4A3D - chains D and G of the 15 polymer chains in the assembly; structure by X-ray diffraction, 3.40 A resolution.

== Chain D ==
Molecule: DNA-directed RNA polymerase II subunit RPB4
From: Saccharomyces cerevisiae
Reference sequence: P20433 (RPB4_YEAST); residue numbers follow UniProt; this construct covers 1-221
Amino-acid sequence (221 residues; row label = number of the first residue in the row):
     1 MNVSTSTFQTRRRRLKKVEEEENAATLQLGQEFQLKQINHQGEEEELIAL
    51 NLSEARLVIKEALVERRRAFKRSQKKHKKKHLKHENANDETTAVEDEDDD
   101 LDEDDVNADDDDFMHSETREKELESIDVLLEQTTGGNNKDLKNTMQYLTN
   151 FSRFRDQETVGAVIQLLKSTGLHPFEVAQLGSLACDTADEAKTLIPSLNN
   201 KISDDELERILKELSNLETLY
Unresolved in the structure: 1-2, 77-117
Swiss-Prot annotation at these positions:
  - modified residue: M1 (N-acetylmethionine), T91 (Phosphothreonine), T92 (Phosphothreonine)

== Chain G ==
Molecule: RPB7, DNA-directed RNA polymerase II subunit RPB7
From: Saccharomyces cerevisiae
Reference sequence: P34087 (RPB7_YEAST); residue numbers follow UniProt; this construct covers 1-171
Amino-acid sequence (171 residues; numbered 1 to 171; the number before each row is that of its first residue):
     1 MFFIKDLSLNITLHPSFFGPRMKQYLKTKLLEEVEGSCTGKFGYILCVLD
    51 YDNIDIQRGRILPTDGSAEFNVKYRAVVFKPFKGEVVDGTVVSCSQHGFE
   101 VQVGPMKVFVTKHLMPQDLTFNAGSNPPSYQSSEDVITIKSRIRVKIEGC
   151 ISQVSSIHAIGSIKEDYLGAI
Swiss-Prot annotation at these positions:
  - mutagenesis: V108 to H113 (Lowers nucleic-acid binding of RPB4-RPB7 by 10-fold; no effect on association with Pol II core complex; abolishes transcriptional activity of Pol II), I151 to H158 (No effect on nucleic-acid binding of RPB4-RPB7 and on association with Pol II core complex; abolishes transcriptional activity of Pol II)

== Interface between chain D and chain G ==
Pairs across the interface (104):
  V3(D) - L9(G)
  V3(D) - N10(G)
  V3(D) - E33(G)
  S4(D) - L9(G)
  T5(D) - L7(G)
  T5(D) - S8(G)
  T5(D) - V34(G)
  T5(D) - F42(G)
  T5(D) - Y74(G)
  S6(D) - L7(G)
  S6(D) - S8(G)  hydrogen bond (backbone-backbone)
  T7(D) - K5(G)
  T7(D) - D6(G)
  T7(D) - L7(G)
  T7(D) - K41(G)  hydrogen bond
  T7(D) - F42(G)
  F8(D) - K5(G)
  F8(D) - D6(G)
  N23(D) - K80(G)
  N23(D) - F82(G)
  N23(D) - K83(G)
  A24(D) - K83(G)
  A25(D) - K83(G)  hydrogen bond (backbone-backbone)
  L29(D) - F82(G)  hydrophobic
  G30(D) - F82(G)
  E32(D) - K5(G)  salt bridge
  E32(D) - K41(G)  salt bridge
  E32(D) - F42(G)
  F33(D) - F3(G)  hydrophobic
  F33(D) - K5(G)
  F33(D) - K41(G)
  F33(D) - F42(G)
  F33(D) - K80(G)
  Q37(D) - K5(G)
  I38(D) - D6(G)
  N39(D) - D6(G)
  H40(D) - D6(G)  salt bridge
  H40(D) - K73(G)  hydrogen bond
  H40(D) - R75(G)
  E45(D) - R75(G)  salt bridge
  L47(D) - F3(G)  hydrophobic
  I48(D) - F2(G)
  I48(D) - F3(G)
  I48(D) - I4(G)  hydrogen bond (backbone-backbone)
  A49(D) - M1(G)
  A49(D) - F2(G)
  L50(D) - M1(G)  hydrogen bond (backbone-backbone)
  L50(D) - F2(G)  hydrogen bond (backbone-backbone)
  L50(D) - I4(G)  hydrophobic
  V58(D) - L49(G)  hydrophobic
  V58(D) - V77(G)  hydrophobic
  I59(D) - C47(G)  hydrophobic
  A62(D) - C47(G)  hydrophobic
  A62(D) - L49(G)  hydrophobic
  E65(D) - D52(G)
  R66(D) - E35(G)  salt bridge
  R66(D) - C47(G)
  R66(D) - V48(G)  hydrogen bond (side chain-backbone)
  R66(D) - Y51(G)
  A69(D) - D52(G)
  F70(D) - Y51(G)  hydrophobic
  R72(D) - D52(G)  salt bridge
  S73(D) - R21(G)  hydrogen bond (backbone-side chain)
  S73(D) - Q24(G)
  K76(D) - R21(G)  hydrogen bond (backbone-side chain)
  N138(D) - E35(G)
  N138(D) - G36(G)
  N138(D) - L46(G)  hydrogen bond (side chain-backbone)
  D140(D) - G36(G)
  D140(D) - Y44(G)
  D140(D) - P105(G)
  L141(D) - L46(G)
  N143(D) - G104(G)
  T144(D) - F2(G)
  T144(D) - L46(G)
  T144(D) - G104(G)
  T144(D) - P105(G)
  Y147(D) - D88(G)  hydrogen bond (side chain-backbone)
  Y147(D) - V103(G)
  Y147(D) - G104(G)
  N150(D) - R142(G)  hydrogen bond (backbone-side chain)
  F151(D) - D88(G)
  F151(D) - G89(G)
  F151(D) - T90(G)
  F151(D) - R142(G)
  F175(D) - M1(G)
  F175(D) - E85(G)
  A178(D) - M1(G)
  Q179(D) - E85(G)
  Q179(D) - V86(G)  hydrogen bond (side chain-backbone)
  S182(D) - D88(G)
  L183(D) - V86(G)
  L183(D) - D88(G)
  L183(D) - R144(G)
  A184(D) - R144(G)  hydrogen bond (backbone-side chain)
  T187(D) - Y167(G)
  D189(D) - Y167(G)  hydrogen bond
  E190(D) - R144(G)  salt bridge
  E190(D) - Y167(G)
  T193(D) - D166(G)
  T193(D) - Y167(G)
  L194(D) - V86(G)
  L194(D) - R144(G)
  L194(D) - Y167(G)
Interface residues without a listed pair, chain D (57 interface residues in all): Q9, L52, A55, L63, T134, L148
Interface residues without a listed pair, chain G (50 interface residues in all): L31, T39, V78, G84, Q102, L168

== Overview ==
The interface between chain D and chain G involves 57 residues on one side and 50 on the other; the contacts
include 16 hydrogen bonds and 7 salt bridges. Polar pairs include E32(D)-K5(G), E32(D)-K41(G) and
H40(D)-D6(G).
Here chain D is DNA-directed RNA polymerase II subunit RPB4 and chain G is RPB7, DNA-directed RNA polymerase
II subunit RPB7, both from Saccharomyces cerevisiae. Entry 4A3D (RNA Polymerase II initial transcribing
complex with a 6nt DNA-RNA hybrid) was determined by X-ray diffraction, deposited together with 4A3B, 4A3C,
4A3E, 4A3F, 4A3G, 4A3I and 4 further entries.
